PDB entry 1Z9S | X-ray diffraction, 2.20 A resolution | chains B and C of the 3 polymer chains in the assembly

== Chain B (and C) ==
Name: F1 capsule antigen
Source organism: Yersinia pestis
Notes: chain C of this document is another copy of the same molecule, construct and numbering; everything in this record applies to it too
UniProtKB: P26948 (CAF1_YERPE); residues 1-149 here correspond to UniProt positions 22-170 (UniProt number = residue number + 21)
Amino-acid sequence (149 residues; each row starts with the number of its first residue):
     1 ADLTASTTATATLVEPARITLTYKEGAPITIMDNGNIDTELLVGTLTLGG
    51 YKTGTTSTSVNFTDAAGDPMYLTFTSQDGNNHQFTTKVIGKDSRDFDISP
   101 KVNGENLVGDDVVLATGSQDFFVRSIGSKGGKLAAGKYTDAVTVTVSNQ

== Chain B / chain C interface ==
Residue-residue contacts - 62 pairs, chain B then chain C:
  Ala-1(B) / Val-146(C)
  Ala-1(B) / Ser-147(C)
  Ala-1(B) / Asn-148(C)  hydrogen bond (backbone-backbone)
  Ala-1(B) / Gln-149(C)  hydrogen bond (backbone-backbone)
  Asp-2(B) / Thr-145(C)
  Asp-2(B) / Val-146(C)
  Asp-2(B) / Ser-147(C)  hydrogen bond
  Leu-3(B) / Ile-19(C)  hydrophobic
  Leu-3(B) / Val-144(C)
  Leu-3(B) / Thr-145(C)
  Leu-3(B) / Val-146(C)  hydrogen bond (backbone-backbone)
  Leu-3(B) / Gln-149(C)
  Thr-4(B) / Val-144(C)
  Thr-4(B) / Thr-145(C)
  Ala-5(B) / Ile-19(C)
  Ala-5(B) / Leu-21(C)  hydrophobic
  Ala-5(B) / Thr-143(C)
  Ala-5(B) / Val-144(C)  hydrogen bond (backbone-backbone)
  Ser-6(B) / Leu-21(C)
  Ser-6(B) / Val-142(C)
  Ser-6(B) / Thr-143(C)
  Thr-7(B) / Leu-21(C)
  Thr-7(B) / Ala-141(C)
  Thr-7(B) / Val-142(C)  hydrogen bond (backbone-backbone)
  Thr-8(B) / Tyr-23(C)
  Thr-8(B) / Asp-140(C)
  Ala-9(B) / Tyr-23(C)  hydrophobic
  Ala-9(B) / Phe-74(C)  hydrophobic
  Ala-9(B) / Thr-139(C)
  Ala-9(B) / Asp-140(C)  hydrogen bond (backbone-backbone)
  Thr-10(B) / Tyr-23(C)  hydrogen bond (backbone-side chain)
  Thr-10(B) / Glu-25(C)  hydrogen bond
  Thr-10(B) / Val-43(C)
  Thr-10(B) / Tyr-138(C)
  Ala-11(B) / Glu-25(C)  hydrogen bond (backbone-side chain)
  Ala-11(B) / Val-43(C)  hydrophobic
  Ala-11(B) / Phe-84(C)  hydrophobic
  Ala-11(B) / Lys-137(C)
  Ala-11(B) / Tyr-138(C)  hydrogen bond (backbone-backbone)
  Thr-12(B) / Glu-25(C)  hydrogen bond
  Thr-12(B) / Pro-28(C)
  Thr-12(B) / Ile-29(C)  hydrogen bond (backbone-backbone)
  Thr-12(B) / Gly-136(C)
  Thr-12(B) / Lys-137(C)  hydrogen bond
  Leu-13(B) / Ile-29(C)
  Leu-13(B) / Ile-31(C)  hydrophobic
  Leu-13(B) / Phe-84(C)  hydrophobic
  Leu-13(B) / Leu-133(C)  hydrophobic
  Leu-13(B) / Ala-135(C)
  Leu-13(B) / Gly-136(C)  hydrogen bond (backbone-backbone)
  Leu-13(B) / Tyr-138(C)  hydrophobic
  Val-14(B) / Ile-29(C)  hydrogen bond (backbone-backbone)
  Val-14(B) / Thr-30(C)
  Val-14(B) / Ile-31(C)  hydrogen bond (backbone-backbone)
  Val-14(B) / Ala-135(C)  hydrophobic
  Glu-15(B) / Ala-134(C)
  Glu-15(B) / Ala-135(C)  hydrogen bond (side chain-backbone)
  Pro-16(B) / Thr-30(C)
  Pro-16(B) / Ile-31(C)
  Arg-18(B) / Ile-31(C)  hydrogen bond (side chain-backbone)
  Arg-18(B) / Met-32(C)
  Arg-18(B) / Asp-33(C)
Interface residues without a listed pair, chain C (34 interface residues in all): Thr-20, Thr-22, Ile-37, Leu-46

== Overview ==
17 residues of chain B face 34 of chain C across their interface, with 19 hydrogen bonds. Among the polar
pairs are Asp-2(B)/Ser-147(C), Thr-10(B)/Tyr-23(C) and Thr-10(B)/Glu-25(C).
Chain B and chain C are both F1 capsule antigen (Yersinia pestis); the structure, Crystal Structure of the
native chaperone:subunit:subunit Caf1M:Caf1:Caf1 complex, was determined by X-ray diffraction.
